1VB2 - chain A; structure by X-ray diffraction, 3.40 A resolution.

[Chain A]
Protein: coat protein
From: Sesbania mosaic virus
Reference sequence: Q9EB06 (Q9EB06_9VIRU); residues 66-268 here = UniProt positions 66-268
Sequence (203 residues; row label = number of the first residue in the row):
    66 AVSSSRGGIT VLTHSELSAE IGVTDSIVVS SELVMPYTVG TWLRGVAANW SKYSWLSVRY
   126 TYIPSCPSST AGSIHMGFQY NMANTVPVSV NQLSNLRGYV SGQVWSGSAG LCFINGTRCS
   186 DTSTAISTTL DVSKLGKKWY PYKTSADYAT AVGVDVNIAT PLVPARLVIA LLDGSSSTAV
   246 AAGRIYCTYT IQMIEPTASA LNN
Disordered / not traced: 66-72, 266-268
Differences from the reference sequence: engineered mutation Asn146 (Asp in Q9EB06), Asn149 (Asp in Q9EB06)
Cystine bridges: Cys177-Cys184

[In short]
Chain A is coat protein (Sesbania mosaic virus); the structure, T=1 capsid structure of Sesbania mosaic virus
coat protein deletion mutant CP-N(delta)65-D146N-D149N, was determined by X-ray diffraction, deposited
together with 1VAK and 1VB4.
